PDB entry 3ZBP | X-ray diffraction, 2.00 A resolution | chain A

# Chain A
Protein: PHIKZ039
Organism: Pseudomonas phage phikz
UniProt: Q8SDC3 (Q8SDC3_BPDPK); numbering as in UniProt (aligned over 1-327)
Amino-acid sequence (333 residues; each row starts with the number of its first residue):
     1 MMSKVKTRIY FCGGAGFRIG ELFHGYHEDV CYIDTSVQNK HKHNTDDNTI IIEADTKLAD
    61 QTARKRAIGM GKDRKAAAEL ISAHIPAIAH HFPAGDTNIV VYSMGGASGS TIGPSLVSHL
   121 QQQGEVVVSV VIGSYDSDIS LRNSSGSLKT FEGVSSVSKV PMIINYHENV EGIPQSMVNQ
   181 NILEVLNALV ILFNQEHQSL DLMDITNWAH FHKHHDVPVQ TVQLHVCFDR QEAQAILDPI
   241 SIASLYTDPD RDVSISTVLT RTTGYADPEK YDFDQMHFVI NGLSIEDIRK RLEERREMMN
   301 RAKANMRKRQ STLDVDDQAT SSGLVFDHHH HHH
Not modelled in the structure: 1-3, 58-60, 308-333
Differences from the reference sequence: expression tag (328-333)
Swiss-Prot annotation at these positions:
  - binding site (GTP): Gly-14, Ala-15, Ala-107 to Gly-109
  - site (GTP hydrolysis): Asp-201, Asp-204
Small-molecule neighbours: GDP (guanosine-5'-diphosphate): Gly-13, Gly-14, Ala-15, Arg-18, Asp-34, Asn-39, Lys-72, Ser-103, Gly-105, Gly-106, Ala-107, Ser-108, Gly-109, Ile-132, Ser-134, Asp-136, Ser-140, Asn-169, Gln-175, Val-178, Asn-179
From the paper describing this entry:
  - conformationally variable residues (order/disorder transition): Leu-58 to Asp-60

# In short
Ligands of chain A: GDP. UniProt lists 5 GTP-binding residues. The paper reports conformational variability at
Leu-58.
Chain A is PHIKZ039 (Pseudomonas phage phikz); the structure, Monomeric subunit of TubZ from Bacteriophage
PhiKZ, was determined by X-ray diffraction together with 3ZBQ from the same study.
